Entry 9C1X (electron microscopy, 3.38 A resolution); this record covers chains F and G of the 12 polymer chains in the assembly.

[Chain F (and G)]
Molecule: DUF4297 domain-containing protein
Source organism: Bacillus sp. HMF5848
Notes: chain G of this document is another copy of the same molecule, construct and numbering; everything in this record applies to it too
UniProtKB: A0A428J1H2 (A0A428J1H2_9BACI); residues 1-436 here = UniProt positions 1-436
Chain sequence (436 residues; each row starts with the number of its first residue):
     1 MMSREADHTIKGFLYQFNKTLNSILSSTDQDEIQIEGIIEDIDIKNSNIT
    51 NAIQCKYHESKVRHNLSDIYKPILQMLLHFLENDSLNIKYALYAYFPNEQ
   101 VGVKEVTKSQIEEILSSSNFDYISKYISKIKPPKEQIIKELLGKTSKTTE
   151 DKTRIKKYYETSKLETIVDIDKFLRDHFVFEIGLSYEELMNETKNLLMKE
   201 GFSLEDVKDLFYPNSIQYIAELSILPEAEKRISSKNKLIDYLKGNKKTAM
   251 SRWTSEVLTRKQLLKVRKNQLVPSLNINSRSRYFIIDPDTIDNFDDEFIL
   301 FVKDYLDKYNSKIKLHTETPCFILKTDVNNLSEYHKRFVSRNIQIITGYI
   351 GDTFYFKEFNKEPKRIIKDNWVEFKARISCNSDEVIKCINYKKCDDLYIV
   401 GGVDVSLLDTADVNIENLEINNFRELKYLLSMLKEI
Cystine bridges: Cys388-Cys394
From the paper describing this entry:
  - catalytic residues: Asp41, Glu59, Lys61 (proposed by the authors, not directly observed)
  - mutagenesis - D41A, E59A, K61A: abolished catalytic activity

[Chain F / chain G interface]
Residue-residue contacts (64; chain F residue first):
  Ser332(F) - Ser332(G)  hydrogen bond
  Ser332(F) - Ile350(G)
  His335(F) - His335(G)  hydrogen bond
  His335(F) - Ile350(G)
  Lys336(F) - Tyr349(G)
  Lys336(F) - Ile350(G)
  Lys336(F) - Asp352(G)
  Lys336(F) - Thr353(G)
  Lys336(F) - Tyr355(G)
  Arg337(F) - Tyr355(G)
  Val339(F) - Ile350(G)  hydrophobic
  Val339(F) - Tyr355(G)
  Val339(F) - Glu358(G)
  Ser340(F) - Tyr355(G)
  Ser340(F) - Glu358(G)  hydrogen bond (backbone-side chain)
  Arg341(F) - Glu358(G)  hydrogen bond (backbone-side chain)
  Asn342(F) - Glu358(G)  hydrogen bond (backbone-side chain)
  Asn342(F) - Lys361(G)  hydrogen bond
  Ile343(F) - Glu358(G)
  Gln344(F) - Ile346(G)
  Gln344(F) - Lys361(G)
  Gln344(F) - Phe374(G)
  Ile346(F) - Val339(G)  hydrophobic
  Ile346(F) - Gln344(G)
  Ile350(F) - Ser332(G)
  Ile350(F) - His335(G)
  Ile350(F) - Lys336(G)  hydrogen bond (backbone-backbone)
  Ile350(F) - Val339(G)
  Gly351(F) - Ser332(G)  hydrogen bond (backbone-backbone)
  Asp352(F) - Lys336(G)
  Thr353(F) - Lys336(G)  hydrogen bond
  Tyr355(F) - Lys336(G)
  Tyr355(F) - Arg337(G)  hydrogen bond
  Tyr355(F) - Ser340(G)
  Lys357(F) - Ser340(G)
  Lys357(F) - Arg341(G)
  Lys357(F) - Asn342(G)  hydrogen bond
  Glu358(F) - Val339(G)
  Glu358(F) - Ser340(G)
  Glu358(F) - Arg341(G)
  Glu358(F) - Asn342(G)
  Lys361(F) - Gln344(G)
  Lys361(F) - Trp371(G)
  Pro363(F) - Trp371(G)  hydrophobic
  Lys364(F) - Asp369(G)
  Lys364(F) - Trp371(G)  hydrogen bond (backbone-side chain)
  Lys364(F) - Glu373(G)
  Arg365(F) - Ile366(G)
  Arg365(F) - Glu373(G)
  Ile366(F) - Lys364(G)
  Ile366(F) - Arg365(G)
  Ile366(F) - Ile366(G)  hydrophobic
  Ile366(F) - Glu373(G)
  Ile367(F) - Lys368(G)
  Lys368(F) - Arg365(G)  hydrogen bond (side chain-backbone)
  Asp369(F) - Arg365(G)
  Trp371(F) - Lys361(G)
  Trp371(F) - Lys364(G)
  Trp371(F) - Glu373(G)
  Val372(F) - Glu373(G)
  Glu373(F) - Gln344(G)  hydrogen bond
  Glu373(F) - Trp371(G)
  Glu373(F) - Glu373(G)  hydrogen bond (backbone-side chain)
  Phe374(F) - Gln344(G)
Other interface residues (no listed pair), chain F (31 interface residues in all): Tyr349
Other interface residues (no listed pair), chain G (27 interface residues in all): Glu333, Gly351

[In short]
The interface between chain F and chain G involves 31 residues on one side and 27 on the other, with 15
hydrogen bonds. Polar contacts include Ser332(F)-Ser332(G), His335(F)-His335(G) and Ser340(F)-Glu358(G). The
paper reports catalytic residues Asp41(F), Glu59(F) and Lys61(F); D41A, E59A and K61A of chain F abolish
catalytic activity.
Chain F and chain G are both DUF4297 domain-containing protein (Bacillus sp. HMF5848); the structure, Apo
DUF4297 12-mer, was determined by electron microscopy, deposited together with 9C1M, 9C1N, 9C1O and 9C5X.
